8VN6 - chains A and B of the 4 polymer chains in the assembly; structure by X-ray diffraction, 1.54 A resolution.

== Chain A ==
Protein: Intron-encoded endonuclease I-PpoI
Organism: Physarum polycephalum
Notes: EC 3.1.-.-
UniProtKB: Q94702 (PPO1_PHYPO); residues 2-163 here = UniProt positions 2-163
Sequence (162 residues; row label = number of the first residue in the row):
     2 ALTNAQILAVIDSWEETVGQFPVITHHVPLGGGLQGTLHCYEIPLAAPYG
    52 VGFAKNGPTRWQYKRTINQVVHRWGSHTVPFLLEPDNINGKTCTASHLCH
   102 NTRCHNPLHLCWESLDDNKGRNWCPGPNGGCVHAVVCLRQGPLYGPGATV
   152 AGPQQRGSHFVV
Ion coordination: Zn2+ site 1: Cys-41, Cys-100, Cys-105, His-110; Mg2+: Asn-119 (shared with 2 residues of chain D); Na+: Asn-119 (shared with 2 residues of chain D); Zn2+ site 2: Cys-125, Cys-132, His-134, Cys-138
From the paper describing this entry:
  - mutagenesis - H78A/H98A, H98A: decreased catalytic activity
  - mutagenesis - H78A: unchanged catalytic activity
  - catalytic residues: His-78, His-98
  - mutagenesis - H98A: abolished binding to metal ion

== Chain B ==
Protein: Intron-encoded endonuclease I-PpoI
Organism: Physarum polycephalum
Notes: EC 3.1.-.-
UniProtKB: Q94702 (PPO1_PHYPO); residues 202-363 here correspond to UniProt positions 2-163 (UniProt number = residue number - 200)
Sequence (162 residues; row label = number of the first residue in the row):
   202 ALTNAQILAVIDSWEETVGQFPVITHHVPLGGGLQGTLHCYEIPLAAPYG
   252 VGFAKNGPTRWQYKRTINQVVHRWGSHTVPFLLEPDNINGKTCTASHLCH
   302 NTRCHNPLHLCWESLDDNKGRNWCPGPNGGCVHAVVCLRQGPLYGPGATV
   352 AGPQQRGSHFVV
Ion coordination: Zn2+ site 1: Cys-241, Cys-300, Cys-305, His-310; Mg2+: Asn-319 (shared with 2 residues of chain C); Na+: Asn-319 (shared with 2 residues of chain C); Zn2+ site 2: Cys-325, Cys-332, His-334, Cys-338

== How chain A and chain B interact ==
Residue-residue contacts - 121 pairs, chain A then chain B:
  Leu-9(A) / Arg-357(B)
  Ile-12(A) / Arg-357(B)
  Asp-13(A) / Arg-357(B)  salt bridge
  Glu-16(A) / Gln-356(B)
  Glu-16(A) / Arg-357(B)  hydrogen bond (side chain-backbone)
  Glu-16(A) / Gly-358(B)  hydrogen bond (side chain-backbone)
  Glu-16(A) / His-360(B)
  Glu-16(A) / Phe-361(B)
  Glu-17(A) / His-360(B)
  Val-19(A) / Phe-361(B)  hydrophobic
  Gly-20(A) / Phe-361(B)
  Leu-39(A) / Val-363(B)
  His-40(A) / Val-362(B)
  His-40(A) / Val-363(B)  hydrogen bond (side chain-backbone)
  Tyr-42(A) / His-360(B)  hydrogen bond (side chain-backbone)
  Tyr-42(A) / Phe-361(B)
  Tyr-42(A) / Val-362(B)
  Phe-82(A) / Ala-352(B)  hydrophobic
  Phe-82(A) / Gly-353(B)
  Glu-85(A) / Ala-352(B)
  Pro-86(A) / Val-351(B)
  Ile-89(A) / Val-351(B)  hydrophobic
  Asn-90(A) / Ala-349(B)
  Cys-94(A) / Val-351(B)  hydrophobic
  Leu-99(A) / Pro-354(B)  hydrophobic
  Asn-107(A) / Phe-361(B)
  Asn-107(A) / Val-362(B)  hydrogen bond (side chain-backbone)
  Pro-108(A) / Pro-354(B)
  Pro-108(A) / Gln-355(B)  hydrogen bond (backbone-backbone)
  Pro-108(A) / Phe-361(B)
  Leu-109(A) / Pro-354(B)
  Leu-109(A) / Gln-355(B)
  Leu-109(A) / Gln-356(B)
  Leu-109(A) / Phe-361(B)
  Leu-109(A) / Val-362(B)
  Leu-109(A) / Val-363(B)
  His-110(A) / Val-363(B)  hydrogen bond (side chain-backbone)
  Leu-111(A) / Gly-353(B)
  Leu-111(A) / Pro-354(B)
  Cys-112(A) / Thr-350(B)
  Cys-112(A) / Ala-352(B)
  Trp-113(A) / Thr-350(B)
  Trp-113(A) / Val-351(B)  hydrogen bond (backbone-backbone)
  Trp-113(A) / Ala-352(B)  hydrogen bond (backbone-backbone)
  Glu-114(A) / Thr-350(B)  hydrogen bond
  Asp-117(A) / Trp-324(B)  hydrogen bond (backbone-side chain)
  Asp-117(A) / Leu-344(B)
  Asp-118(A) / Gly-348(B)
  Asp-118(A) / Ala-349(B)  hydrogen bond (side chain-backbone)
  Lys-120(A) / Trp-324(B)
  Gly-121(A) / Trp-324(B)
  Arg-122(A) / Thr-350(B)
  Trp-124(A) / Asp-317(B)  hydrogen bond (side chain-backbone)
  Trp-124(A) / Lys-320(B)
  Trp-124(A) / Gly-321(B)
  Trp-124(A) / Trp-324(B)  hydrophobic
  Val-133(A) / Tyr-345(B)
  Val-133(A) / Gly-346(B)
  Val-133(A) / Pro-347(B)
  His-134(A) / Pro-347(B)
  Ala-135(A) / Pro-347(B)  hydrogen bond (backbone-backbone)
  Val-136(A) / Thr-350(B)
  Val-136(A) / Pro-354(B)
  Leu-144(A) / Asp-317(B)
  Tyr-145(A) / Val-333(B)
  Gly-146(A) / Val-333(B)
  Pro-147(A) / Val-333(B)
  Pro-147(A) / His-334(B)
  Pro-147(A) / Ala-335(B)  hydrogen bond (backbone-backbone)
  Gly-148(A) / Asp-318(B)
  Ala-149(A) / Ile-289(B)
  Ala-149(A) / Asp-318(B)  hydrogen bond (backbone-side chain)
  Thr-150(A) / Cys-312(B)
  Thr-150(A) / Trp-313(B)
  Thr-150(A) / Glu-314(B)  hydrogen bond
  Thr-150(A) / Asp-318(B)
  Thr-150(A) / Arg-322(B)  hydrogen bond
  Thr-150(A) / Val-336(B)
  Val-151(A) / Glu-285(B)
  Val-151(A) / Pro-286(B)  hydrophobic
  Val-151(A) / Ile-289(B)  hydrophobic
  Val-151(A) / Cys-294(B)  hydrophobic
  Val-151(A) / Trp-313(B)  hydrogen bond (backbone-backbone)
  Ala-152(A) / Phe-282(B)  hydrophobic
  Ala-152(A) / Glu-285(B)
  Ala-152(A) / Cys-312(B)
  Ala-152(A) / Trp-313(B)  hydrogen bond (backbone-backbone)
  Gly-153(A) / Phe-282(B)
  Gly-153(A) / Leu-311(B)
  Pro-154(A) / Leu-299(B)  hydrophobic
  Pro-154(A) / Pro-308(B)
  Pro-154(A) / Leu-309(B)
  Pro-154(A) / Leu-311(B)
  Pro-154(A) / Val-336(B)
  Gln-155(A) / Pro-308(B)  hydrogen bond (backbone-backbone)
  Gln-155(A) / Leu-309(B)
  Gln-156(A) / Glu-216(B)
  Gln-156(A) / Leu-309(B)
  Arg-157(A) / Leu-209(B)
  Arg-157(A) / Ile-212(B)
  Arg-157(A) / Asp-213(B)  salt bridge
  Arg-157(A) / Glu-216(B)  hydrogen bond (backbone-side chain)
  Gly-158(A) / Glu-216(B)  hydrogen bond (backbone-side chain)
  His-160(A) / Glu-216(B)
  His-160(A) / Glu-217(B)
  His-160(A) / Tyr-242(B)  hydrogen bond (backbone-side chain)
  Phe-161(A) / Glu-216(B)
  Phe-161(A) / Val-219(B)  hydrophobic
  Phe-161(A) / Gly-220(B)
  Phe-161(A) / Tyr-242(B)
  Phe-161(A) / Asn-307(B)
  Phe-161(A) / Pro-308(B)
  Phe-161(A) / Leu-309(B)
  Val-162(A) / His-240(B)
  Val-162(A) / Tyr-242(B)  hydrogen bond (backbone-side chain)
  Val-162(A) / Asn-307(B)  hydrogen bond (backbone-side chain)
  Val-162(A) / Leu-309(B)
  Val-163(A) / Leu-239(B)
  Val-163(A) / His-240(B)  hydrogen bond (backbone-side chain)
  Val-163(A) / Leu-309(B)
  Val-163(A) / His-310(B)  hydrogen bond (backbone-side chain)
Interface residues without a listed pair, chain A (55 interface residues in all): Leu-139
Interface residues without a listed pair, chain B (56 interface residues in all): Pro-281, Asn-290, Leu-339

== Summary ==
55 residues of chain A face 56 of chain B across their interface; the contacts include 28 hydrogen bonds and 2
salt bridges. Polar contacts include Asp-13(A)/Arg-357(B), Arg-157(A)/Asp-213(B) and Glu-16(A)/Arg-357(B).
Cys-41(A), Cys-100(A), Cys-105(A) and His-110(A) coordinate Zn2+ site 1. The paper reports catalytic residues
His-78(A) and His-98(A); H78A/H98A and H98A of chain A reduce catalytic activity.
Both chains are Intron-encoded endonuclease I-PpoI (Physarum polycephalum). Entry 8VN6 (Homing endonuclease
I-PpoI-DNA complex:reaction at pH8.0 (Tris) with 500 uM Mg2+ for 10s) was determined by X-ray diffraction
together with 8VMO, 8VMP, 8VMQ, 8VMR, 8VMS, 8VMT and 35 further entries from the same study.
